Entry 7B6X (electron microscopy, 3.60 A resolution); this record covers chains B and H of the 8 polymer chains in the assembly.

== Chain B ==
Protein: GEO08327p1
From: Drosophila melanogaster
Reference sequence: Q9VF82 (Q9VF82_DROME); residues 1-152 here = UniProt positions 1-152
Chain sequence (152 residues; row label = number of the first residue in the row):
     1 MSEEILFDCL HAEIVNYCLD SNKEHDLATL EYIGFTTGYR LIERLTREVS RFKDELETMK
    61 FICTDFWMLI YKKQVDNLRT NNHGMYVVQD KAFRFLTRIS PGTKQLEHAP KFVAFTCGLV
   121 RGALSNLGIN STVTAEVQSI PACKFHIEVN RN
Not modelled in the structure: 1

== Chain H ==
Protein: TRAPPC2L
From: Drosophila melanogaster
Reference sequence: A1Z8I0 (A1Z8I0_DROME); numbering as in UniProt (aligned over 1-138)
Chain sequence (138 residues; each row starts with the number of its first residue):
     1 MAFCIAVIGK DNAPLYLTTS DMEQELELQY HVNAALDVVE EKCLIGKGAP ESKELYLGLL
    61 YSTENHKIYG FVTNTRVKFI VVIDSSNVAL RENEVRAIFR NLHLLYTDAI CNPFYIPGES
   121 LTSKKFDRAV QKLMSGTA

== Interface between chain B and chain H ==
Contacting residue pairs (55):
  I33(B) - I110(H)
  I33(B) - C111(H)  hydrophobic
  F35(B) - T75(H)
  T36(B) - T107(H)
  T36(B) - I110(H)
  Y39(B) - K53(H)
  Y39(B) - E54(H)
  Y39(B) - T73(H)
  Y39(B) - N74(H)
  Y39(B) - H103(H)
  R40(B) - H103(H)
  R40(B) - T107(H)  hydrogen bond
  R40(B) - D108(H)  salt bridge
  R40(B) - I110(H)
  R40(B) - C111(H)  hydrogen bond
  I42(B) - E54(H)
  E43(B) - E54(H)
  E43(B) - R100(H)  salt bridge
  E43(B) - H103(H)  salt bridge
  R44(B) - E54(H)  hydrogen bond (backbone-side chain)
  L45(B) - S52(H)
  L45(B) - E54(H)  hydrogen bond (backbone-side chain)
  L45(B) - N74(H)
  R47(B) - E51(H)  salt bridge
  R47(B) - S52(H)
  R47(B) - K53(H)
  E48(B) - E51(H)
  E48(B) - K53(H)
  V49(B) - K53(H)
  R51(B) - E40(H)  salt bridge
  R51(B) - L44(H)  hydrogen bond (side chain-backbone)
  R51(B) - I45(H)  hydrogen bond (side chain-backbone)
  R51(B) - G46(H)
  R51(B) - K47(H)
  R51(B) - G48(H)
  R51(B) - A49(H)
  R51(B) - E51(H)
  F52(B) - I45(H)
  F52(B) - G46(H)
  F52(B) - K47(H)
  F52(B) - G48(H)
  D54(B) - K47(H)  salt bridge
  E55(B) - S52(H)
  E57(B) - S52(H)  hydrogen bond
  V120(B) - K10(H)
  V120(B) - T75(H)
  R121(B) - N74(H)
  R121(B) - R76(H)
  G122(B) - R76(H)
  A123(B) - R76(H)
  L127(B) - S52(H)  hydrogen bond (backbone-side chain)
  L127(B) - N74(H)
  L127(B) - R76(H)
  I129(B) - N74(H)
  I129(B) - T75(H)
Other interface residues (no listed pair), chain B (26 interface residues in all): T29, T37, S50
Other interface residues (no listed pair), chain H (30 interface residues in all): P50, L55, L57, F71, V72, L104, N112, P113

== Overview ==
26 residues of chain B and 30 residues of chain H are in contact; the contacts include 8 hydrogen bonds and 6
salt bridges. Polar pairs include R40(B)-D108(H), E43(B)-R100(H) and E43(B)-H103(H).
Chain B is GEO08327p1 and chain H is TRAPPC2L, both from Drosophila melanogaster; the structure, TRAPPCore
from the MiniTRAPPIII complex, was determined by electron microscopy.
